5ZTH - chains A and B; structure by X-ray diffraction, 3.24 A resolution.

Chain A:
Name: Uncharacterized RNA methyltransferase SP_1029
From: Streptococcus pneumoniae serotype 4 (strain ATCC BAA-334 / TIGR4)
Notes: EC 2.1.1.-
UniProtKB: Q97R12 (Y1029_STRPN); residues 1-452 here = UniProt positions 1-452
Sequence (453 residues; row label = number of the first residue in the row; numbering starts at 0):
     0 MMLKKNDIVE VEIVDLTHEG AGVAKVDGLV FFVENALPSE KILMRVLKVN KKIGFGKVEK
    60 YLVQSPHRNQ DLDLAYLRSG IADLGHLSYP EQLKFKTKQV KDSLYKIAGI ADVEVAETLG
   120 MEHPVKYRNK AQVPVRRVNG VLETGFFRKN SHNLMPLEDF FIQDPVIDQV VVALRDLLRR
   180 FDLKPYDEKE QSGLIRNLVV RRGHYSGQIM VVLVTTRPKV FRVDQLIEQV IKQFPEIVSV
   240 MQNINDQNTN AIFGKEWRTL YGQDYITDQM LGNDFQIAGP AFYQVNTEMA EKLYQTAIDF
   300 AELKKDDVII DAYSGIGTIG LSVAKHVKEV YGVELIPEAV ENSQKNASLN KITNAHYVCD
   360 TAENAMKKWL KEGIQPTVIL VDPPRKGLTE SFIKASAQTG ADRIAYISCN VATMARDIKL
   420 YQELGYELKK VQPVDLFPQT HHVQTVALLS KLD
Sequence notes: initiating methionine (0); engineered mutation Gln443 (Glu in Q97R12)
Small-molecule neighbours: S-adenosylhomocysteine (SAH): Phe281, Gln283, Tyr293, Tyr312, Ser313, Gly314, Thr317, Ile318, Glu333, Leu334, Ile335, Asp359, Thr360, Ala361, Asp381, Pro383, Lys385
Swiss-Prot annotation at these positions:
  - active site: Cys408 (Nucleophile)
  - binding site (S-adenosyl-L-methionine): Gln283, Tyr312, Glu333, Asp381
What the authors report for this chain:
  - binding site for the 8-nt RNA strand (chain B): Cys408
  - mutagenesis - F145A, H151A, Q283A, D381A: decreased catalytic activity on U747 RNA substrate
  - mutagenesis - H151A, Q283A, D381A: decreased catalytic activity on U1939 RNA substrate
  - mutagenesis - R127A: abolished catalytic activity on U1939 RNAs
  - mutagenesis - Q162A: decreased catalytic activity on U747 RNA
  - mutagenesis - Q162A: increased catalytic activity on U1939 RNA
  - specificity-determining residues: Phe145, Gln162, Asn249
  - mutagenesis - N249A: decreased catalytic activity on U747
  - mutagenesis - N249A: decreased catalytic activity on U1939 RNA substrates
  - mutagenesis - F145A: unchanged catalytic activity on U1939 RNA substrate
  - mutagenesis - F145A, N249A: decreased binding to U747 RNA
  - mutagenesis - F145A: unchanged binding to U1939 RNA
  - mutagenesis - R127A: abolished catalytic activity on U747
  - mutagenesis - H151A, N249A: decreased binding to U1939 RNAs
  - mutagenesis - H151A: decreased binding to U747

Chain B:
Molecule: 8-nt RNA strand
Sequence (8 nucleotides; each row starts with the number of its first residue):
  1936 AAAXUCCU
Modified positions: MUM (5'-O-(dihydroxyphosphanyl)-5-methyl-5,6-dihydrouridine) at position 1939

Interface between chain A and chain B:
Residue-residue contacts (45; chain A residue first):
  Gly79(A) - C1941(B)  sugar contact
  Ile80(A) - U1940(B)  hydrogen bond to the sugar
  Ile80(A) - C1941(B)  sugar contact
  Arg127(A) - U1940(B)  salt bridge to the phosphate
  Lys129(A) - MUM_1939(B)  base contact
  Ala130(A) - U1940(B)  base contact
  Gln131(A) - U1940(B)  hydrogen bond to the base
  Gln131(A) - C1941(B)  hydrogen bond to the base
  Gln131(A) - C1942(B)  base contact
  Phe145(A) - C1941(B)  base contact
  Phe146(A) - C1941(B)  hydrogen bond to the sugar
  Phe146(A) - C1942(B)  sugar contact
  Arg147(A) - C1941(B)  hydrogen bond to the sugar
  Lys148(A) - C1941(B)  sugar contact
  Lys148(A) - C1942(B)  phosphate contact
  Asn149(A) - C1942(B)  hydrogen bond to the phosphate
  Asn149(A) - U1943(B)  base contact
  Ser150(A) - C1942(B)  sugar contact
  His151(A) - C1942(B)  hydrogen bond to the phosphate
  His151(A) - U1943(B)  salt bridge to the phosphate
  Ile161(A) - U1940(B)  base contact
  Gln162(A) - U1940(B)  base contact
  Asn249(A) - A1937(B)  hydrogen bond to the base
  Asn249(A) - A1938(B)  base contact
  Asn249(A) - C1942(B)  sugar contact
  Asn249(A) - U1943(B)  hydrogen bond to the phosphate
  Ile251(A) - A1938(B)  base contact
  Phe281(A) - MUM_1939(B)  base contact
  Gln283(A) - MUM_1939(B)  base contact
  Val284(A) - U1940(B)  phosphate contact
  Asp381(A) - MUM_1939(B)  base contact
  Pro382(A) - MUM_1939(B)  base contact
  Arg384(A) - MUM_1939(B)  hydrogen bond to the sugar
  Arg384(A) - U1940(B)  phosphate contact
  Arg384(A) - C1941(B)  salt bridge to the phosphate
  Lys385(A) - A1937(B)  phosphate contact
  Ile406(A) - MUM_1939(B)  base contact
  Cys408(A) - MUM_1939(B)  covalent bond
  Phe436(A) - MUM_1939(B)  base contact
  Phe436(A) - U1940(B)  phosphate contact
  Thr439(A) - U1940(B)  sugar contact
  His440(A) - C1941(B)  phosphate contact
  His441(A) - U1940(B)  hydrogen bond to the phosphate
  His441(A) - C1941(B)  salt bridge to the phosphate
  Gln443(A) - MUM_1939(B)  base contact
Also at the interface, not in a pair above, chain A (34 interface residues in all): Asp82, Ala250, Pro383

Summary:
Chain A and chain B form an interface of 34 and 7 residues respectively, with 1 covalent bond, 11 hydrogen
bonds and 4 salt bridges. Polar pairs include Gln131(A)-U1940(B), Gln131(A)-C1941(B) and Asn249(A)-A1937(B).
The paper reports a binding site for the 8-nt RNA strand (chain B) at Cys408(A); F145A, H151A and Q283A of
chain A, among others, reduce catalytic activity on U747 RNA substrate; 7 substitutions were tested in all.
Here chain A is Uncharacterized RNA methyltransferase SP_1029 (Streptococcus pneumoniae serotype 4 (strain
ATCC BAA-334 / TIGR4)) and chain B is an 8-nt RNA strand. Entry 5ZTH (Crystal structure of spRlmCD with
U1939loop RNA at 3.24 angstrom) was determined by X-ray diffraction together with 5ZQ0, 5ZQ1 and 5ZQ8 from the
same study.
